PDB entry 8H0I | electron microscopy, 2.80 A resolution | chains C and X of the 12 polymer chains in the assembly

# Chain C
Protein: Viral infectivity factor
Organism: Human immunodeficiency virus 1
Chain sequence (152 residues; row label = number of the first residue in the row; note: 38 numbers in that range are skipped by the numbering (no residue carries them; nothing is unmodelled there); numbers below 1 keep their minus sign (Met-13 is residue -13)):
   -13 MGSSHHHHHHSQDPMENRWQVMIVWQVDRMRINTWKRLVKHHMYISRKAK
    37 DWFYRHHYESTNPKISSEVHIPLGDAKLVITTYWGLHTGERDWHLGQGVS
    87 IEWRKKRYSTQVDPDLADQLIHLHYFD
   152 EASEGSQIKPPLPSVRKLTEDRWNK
Not modelled in the structure: -13 to 0, 152-160
What the authors report for this chain:
  - binding site for the 20-nt RNA strand (chain X): Arg15, Arg17, Thr20, Arg23, Leu24, Lys26, Tyr30, His43, Tyr44, Trp79, Leu81, Gln83, Pro162 to Lys168
  - binding site for the 20-nt RNA strand: His42

# Chain X
Molecule: 20-nt RNA strand
Sequence (20 nucleotides; each row starts with the number of its first residue):
     1 CGGUUGAUCGUUUUAACAAA
Not modelled in the structure: 20

# How chain C and chain X interact
Residue-residue contacts - 23 pairs, chain C then chain X:
  Arg15(C) - U11(X)  hydrogen bond to the base
  Arg15(C) - U14(X)  base contact
  Met16(C) - C17(X)  sugar contact
  Arg17(C) - A18(X)  salt bridge to the phosphate
  Thr20(C) - C17(X)  hydrogen bond to the phosphate
  Thr20(C) - A18(X)  base contact
  Arg23(C) - A15(X)  hydrogen bond to the base
  Arg23(C) - A16(X)  hydrogen bond to the sugar
  Leu24(C) - A18(X)  base contact
  Pro49(C) - G2(X)  base contact
  Lys50(C) - G2(X)  base contact
  Trp70(C) - U12(X)  sugar contact
  Gly71(C) - U12(X)  phosphate contact
  Trp79(C) - U11(X)  base contact
  Leu81(C) - U11(X)  sugar contact
  Gln83(C) - U12(X)  phosphate contact
  Pro161(C) - A19(X)  base contact
  Pro162(C) - A18(X)  base contact
  Leu163(C) - A18(X)  base contact
  Ser165(C) - A18(X)  hydrogen bond to the base
  Lys168(C) - A18(X)  hydrogen bond to the sugar
  Leu169(C) - A18(X)  base contact
  Arg173(C) - C17(X)  hydrogen bond to the sugar
Interface residues without a listed pair, chain C (25 interface residues in all): Asn19, Trp21, His27, Gly82, Pro164

# In short
The interface between chain C and chain X involves 25 residues on one side and 9 on the other, with 7 hydrogen
bonds and 1 salt bridge. Among the polar pairs are Arg15(C)-U11(X), Arg23(C)-A15(X) and Ser165(C)-A18(X). From
the paper: a binding site for the 20-nt RNA strand (chain X) at Arg15(C), Arg17(C) and Thr20(C) among others;
a binding site for the 20-nt RNA strand at His42(C).
Chain C is Viral infectivity factor (Human immunodeficiency virus 1) and chain X is a 20-nt RNA strand; the
structure, Cryo-EM structure of APOBEC3G-Vif complex, was determined by electron microscopy (same publication
as 8J62).
